8AE6 - chains Q and S of the 4 polymer chains in the assembly; structure by electron microscopy, 2.70 A resolution.

== Chain Q ==
Molecule: Maintenance of telomere capping protein 5
Organism: Saccharomyces cerevisiae
UniProt: Q03897 (WDR59_YEAST); residue numbers follow UniProt; this construct covers 1-1148
Amino-acid sequence (1148 residues; each row starts with the number of its first residue):
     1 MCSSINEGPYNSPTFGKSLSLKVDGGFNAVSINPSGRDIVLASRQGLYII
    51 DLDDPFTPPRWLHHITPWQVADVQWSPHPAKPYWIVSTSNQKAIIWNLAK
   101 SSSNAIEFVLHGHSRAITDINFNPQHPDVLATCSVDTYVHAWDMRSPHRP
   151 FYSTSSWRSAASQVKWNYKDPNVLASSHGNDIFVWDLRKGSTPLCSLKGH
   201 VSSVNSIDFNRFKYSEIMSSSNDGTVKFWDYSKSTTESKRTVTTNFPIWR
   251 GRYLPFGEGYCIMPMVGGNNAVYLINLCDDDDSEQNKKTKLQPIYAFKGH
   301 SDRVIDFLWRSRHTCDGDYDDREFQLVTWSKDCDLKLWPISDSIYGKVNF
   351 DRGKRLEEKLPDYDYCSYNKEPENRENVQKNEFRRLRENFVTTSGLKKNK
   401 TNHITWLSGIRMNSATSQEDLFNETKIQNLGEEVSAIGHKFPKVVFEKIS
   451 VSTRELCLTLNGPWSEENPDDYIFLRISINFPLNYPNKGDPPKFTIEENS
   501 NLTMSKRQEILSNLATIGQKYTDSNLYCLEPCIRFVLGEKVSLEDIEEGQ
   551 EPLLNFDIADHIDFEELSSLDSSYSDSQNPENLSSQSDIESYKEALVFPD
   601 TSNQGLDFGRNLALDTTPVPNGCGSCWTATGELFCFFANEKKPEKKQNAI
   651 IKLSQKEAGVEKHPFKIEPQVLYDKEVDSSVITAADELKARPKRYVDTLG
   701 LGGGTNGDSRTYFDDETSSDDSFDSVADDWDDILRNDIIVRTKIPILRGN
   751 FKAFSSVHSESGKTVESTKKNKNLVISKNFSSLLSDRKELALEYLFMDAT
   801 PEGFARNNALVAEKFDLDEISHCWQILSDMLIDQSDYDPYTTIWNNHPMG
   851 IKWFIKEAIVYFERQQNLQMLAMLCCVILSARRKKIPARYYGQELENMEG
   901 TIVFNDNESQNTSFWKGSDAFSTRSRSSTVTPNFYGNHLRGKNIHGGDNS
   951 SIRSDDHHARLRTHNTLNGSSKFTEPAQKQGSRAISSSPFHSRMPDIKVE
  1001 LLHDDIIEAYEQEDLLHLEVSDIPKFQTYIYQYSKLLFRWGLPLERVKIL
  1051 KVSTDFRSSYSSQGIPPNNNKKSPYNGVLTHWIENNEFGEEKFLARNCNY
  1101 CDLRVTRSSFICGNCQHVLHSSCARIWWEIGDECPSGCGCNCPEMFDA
Unresolved in the structure: 1-7, 281-285, 375-382, 397-399, 414-426, 540-1148
UniProt features mapped onto this chain:
  - modified residue: Ser-759 (Phosphoserine)

== Chain S ==
Molecule: Nitrogen permease regulator 2
Organism: Saccharomyces cerevisiae
UniProt: P39923 (NPR2_YEAST); residues 1-615 here = UniProt positions 1-615
Amino-acid sequence (615 residues; each row starts with the number of its first residue):
     1 MLSYFQGFVPIHTIFYSVFHPTEGSKIKYEFPPNNLKNHGINFNTFKNYI
    51 IPKPILCHKLITFKYGTYRIVCYPVTINSPIYARNFFSFNFVFVFPYDCE
   101 TSPYEPAITRLGKMFKVLEEQNQLLSKSERDPVFFDLKVLENSTTTPSTA
   151 GPSSTPNPSSNTTPTHPTSEKDTKDMRSSRYSDLIKDLGLPQSAFSIQDL
   201 LMRIFQDLNNYSECLIPIDEGNAVDIKIFPLLRPPTTCVSLEDVPLSSVN
   251 LKKIIDVNWDPTMMSIVPYIDGLNSIAKISKLSNSDPGLVIECIRHLIYY
   301 KCVTLSDIFQFSNIYAPSSLIRNFLTDPLMASDCQSYVTFPEVSKISNLP
   351 LNKSLGSGDQDSPSFSVRRKSKSSSIPSNPDSRTTSFSSTSRVSQNSSLN
   401 SSFSSIYKDWRQSQTSCSSSNIHVINNRNRFLPTRSCLFDLYRSLSQGQT
   451 LKTWYESKYMILKENNIDIRRFITFGLEKRIIYRCYSFPVMINAGSREPK
   501 EMTPIITKDLVNNDKLLEKRNHNHLLSATGSRNTAQSGNLKPERPSKVSF
   551 EMQRVSSLATGKSTMPKLSDEEEGILEESIRNAETFDKICVLLSKPKLEV
   601 ESYLNELGEFKVINS
Unresolved in the structure: 1-6, 137-194, 354-430, 493-564
UniProt features mapped onto this chain:
  - modified residue: Ser-362 (Phosphoserine)
From the paper describing this entry:
  - catalytic residues: Arg-84
  - mutagenesis - R84A: decreased catalytic activity

== Interface between chain Q and chain S ==
Residue-residue contacts (61; chain Q residue first):
  Asn-28(Q) / Asn-210(S)  hydrogen bond
  Arg-44(Q) / Gly-7(S)
  Arg-44(Q) / Phe-8(S)  hydrogen bond (side chain-backbone)
  Pro-67(Q) / Phe-8(S)
  Pro-67(Q) / Pro-230(S)  hydrophobic
  Trp-68(Q) / Phe-8(S)
  Trp-68(Q) / Ser-212(S)
  Trp-68(Q) / Lys-227(S)
  Trp-68(Q) / Ile-228(S)  hydrogen bond (side chain-backbone)
  Trp-68(Q) / Phe-229(S)  hydrophobic
  Gln-69(Q) / Asn-209(S)
  Gln-69(Q) / Asn-210(S)
  Gln-69(Q) / Ser-212(S)
  Val-70(Q) / Asn-210(S)
  Ala-71(Q) / Tyr-211(S)  hydrophobic
  Asn-90(Q) / Glu-213(S)
  Asn-90(Q) / Lys-227(S)
  Arg-115(Q) / Glu-213(S)  salt bridge
  Arg-115(Q) / Cys-214(S)  hydrogen bond (side chain-backbone)
  Arg-115(Q) / Ile-226(S)
  Ala-116(Q) / Glu-213(S)  hydrogen bond (backbone-side chain)
  Thr-118(Q) / Tyr-211(S)
  Val-135(Q) / Glu-213(S)
  Val-135(Q) / Cys-214(S)
  Val-135(Q) / Leu-215(S)
  Thr-137(Q) / Leu-215(S)
  Arg-158(Q) / Leu-215(S)
  Arg-158(Q) / Pro-217(S)
  Arg-158(Q) / Asp-219(S)
  Arg-158(Q) / Glu-220(S)  hydrogen bond (side chain-backbone)
  Ser-159(Q) / Arg-203(S)
  Ser-159(Q) / Pro-217(S)
  Ala-160(Q) / Leu-215(S)
  Gly-179(Q) / Arg-203(S)
  Ser-202(Q) / Asp-199(S)  hydrogen bond
  Ser-203(Q) / Asp-199(S)
  Ser-203(Q) / Arg-203(S)  hydrogen bond
  Asn-222(Q) / Asp-199(S)
  Asn-222(Q) / Met-202(S)
  Trp-249(Q) / Asn-210(S)
  Met-265(Q) / Gln-206(S)
  Val-266(Q) / Phe-31(S)  hydrophobic
  Val-266(Q) / Pro-32(S)  hydrophobic
  Arg-303(Q) / Gln-206(S)
  Phe-383(Q) / Leu-432(S)
  Arg-384(Q) / Phe-431(S)
  Arg-384(Q) / Leu-432(S)  hydrogen bond (backbone-backbone)
  Arg-385(Q) / Ser-332(S)  hydrogen bond (side chain-backbone)
  Arg-385(Q) / Gln-335(S)
  Arg-385(Q) / Ser-336(S)  hydrogen bond
  Arg-385(Q) / Leu-432(S)
  Glu-388(Q) / Gln-335(S)
  Glu-388(Q) / Thr-434(S)  hydrogen bond
  Glu-388(Q) / Arg-435(S)  salt bridge
  Phe-390(Q) / Phe-324(S)
  Phe-390(Q) / Leu-325(S)  hydrophobic
  Phe-390(Q) / Arg-435(S)
  Phe-390(Q) / Ser-436(S)
  Val-391(Q) / Leu-325(S)
  Leu-396(Q) / Leu-325(S)
  Leu-396(Q) / Thr-326(S)
Other interface residues (no listed pair), chain Q (36 interface residues in all): Ile-117, Ser-162, Asn-180, Arg-250, Leu-386
Other interface residues (no listed pair), chain S (41 interface residues in all): Pro-33, Asp-225, Ala-331, Pro-341, Glu-342, Phe-439, Asn-466

== Overview ==
36 residues of chain Q and 41 residues of chain S are in contact, with 12 hydrogen bonds and 2 salt bridges.
Among the polar pairs are Arg-115(Q)/Glu-213(S), Glu-388(Q)/Arg-435(S) and Asn-28(Q)/Asn-210(S). The paper
reports the catalytic residue Arg-84(S); R84A of chain S reduces catalytic activity.
Chain Q is Maintenance of telomere capping protein 5 and chain S is Nitrogen permease regulator 2, both from
Saccharomyces cerevisiae; the structure, Cryo-EM structure of the SEA complex wing (SEACIT), was determined by
electron microscopy together with 8ADL from the same study.
